Entry 6T9E (X-ray diffraction, 2.99 A resolution); this record covers chains AAA and CCC of the 6 polymer chains in the assembly.

Chain AAA:
Molecule: DutaFab mat VH chain
From: Homo sapiens
Amino-acid sequence (220 residues; numbered 1 to 220; the number before each row is that of its first residue):
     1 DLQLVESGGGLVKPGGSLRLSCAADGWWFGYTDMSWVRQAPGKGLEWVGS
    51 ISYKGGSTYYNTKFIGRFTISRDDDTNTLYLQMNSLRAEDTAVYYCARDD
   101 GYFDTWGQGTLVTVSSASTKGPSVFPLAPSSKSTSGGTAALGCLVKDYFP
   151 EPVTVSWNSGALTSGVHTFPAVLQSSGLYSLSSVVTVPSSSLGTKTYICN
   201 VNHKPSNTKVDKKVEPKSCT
Unresolved in the structure: 190-196, 217-220
Disulfides: Cys22-Cys96, Cys143-Cys199

Chain CCC:
Molecule: Platelet-derived growth factor subunit B
From: Homo sapiens
UniProtKB: P01127 (PDGFB_HUMAN); residues 1-109 here correspond to UniProt positions 82-190 (UniProt number = residue number + 81)
Amino-acid sequence (109 residues; row label = number of the first residue in the row):
     1 SLGSLTIAEPAMIAECKTRTEVFEISRRLIDRTNANFLVWPPCVEVQRCS
    51 GCCNNRNVQCRPTQVQLRPVQVRKIEIVRKKPIFKKATVTLEDHLACKCE
   101 TVAAARPVT
Unresolved in the structure: 1-6, 102-109
Disulfides: Cys16-Cys60, Cys49-Cys97, Cys53-Cys99
UniProt features mapped onto this chain:
  - site (Involved in receptor binding): Arg27, Ile30

Chain AAA / chain CCC interface:
Pairs across the interface (21; chain AAA residue first):
  Asp1(AAA) with Arg73(CCC), salt bridge; Lys86(CCC), salt bridge
  Leu2(AAA) with Trp40(CCC); Arg73(CCC)
  Asp25(AAA) with Trp40(CCC)
  Gly26(AAA) with Trp40(CCC)
  Trp27(AAA) with Leu38(CCC), hydrophobic; Val39(CCC); Trp40(CCC); Pro42(CCC)
  Trp28(AAA) with Trp40(CCC); Phe84(CCC)
  Tyr31(AAA) with Leu38(CCC); Ile77(CCC), hydrophobic; Pro82(CCC); Phe84(CCC)
  Tyr53(AAA) with Lys80(CCC); Pro82(CCC), hydrophobic
  Arg98(AAA) with Phe84(CCC)
  Asp104(AAA) with Arg73(CCC), salt bridge
  Thr105(AAA) with Arg73(CCC)
Also at the interface, not in a pair above, chain AAA (13 interface residues in all): Thr32, Asp100
Also at the interface, not in a pair above, chain CCC (11 interface residues in all): Ile75

Overview:
Chain AAA and chain CCC form an interface of 13 and 11 residues respectively; the contacts include 3 salt
bridges. Polar contacts include Asp1(AAA)-Arg73(CCC), Asp1(AAA)-Lys86(CCC) and Asp104(AAA)-Arg73(CCC).
Chain AAA is DutaFab mat VH chain and chain CCC is Platelet-derived growth factor subunit B, both from Homo
sapiens; the structure, Crystal structure of a bispecific DutaFab in complex with human PDGF, was determined
by X-ray diffraction, deposited together with 6T9D.
